Entry 7EEP (electron microscopy, 3.75 A resolution); this record covers chains D and E of the 24 polymer chains in the assembly.

[Chain D (and E)]
Molecule: Pam1 portal proteins
Notes: chain E of this document is another copy of the same molecule, construct and numbering; everything in this record applies to it too
Chain sequence (596 residues; row label = number of the first residue in the row):
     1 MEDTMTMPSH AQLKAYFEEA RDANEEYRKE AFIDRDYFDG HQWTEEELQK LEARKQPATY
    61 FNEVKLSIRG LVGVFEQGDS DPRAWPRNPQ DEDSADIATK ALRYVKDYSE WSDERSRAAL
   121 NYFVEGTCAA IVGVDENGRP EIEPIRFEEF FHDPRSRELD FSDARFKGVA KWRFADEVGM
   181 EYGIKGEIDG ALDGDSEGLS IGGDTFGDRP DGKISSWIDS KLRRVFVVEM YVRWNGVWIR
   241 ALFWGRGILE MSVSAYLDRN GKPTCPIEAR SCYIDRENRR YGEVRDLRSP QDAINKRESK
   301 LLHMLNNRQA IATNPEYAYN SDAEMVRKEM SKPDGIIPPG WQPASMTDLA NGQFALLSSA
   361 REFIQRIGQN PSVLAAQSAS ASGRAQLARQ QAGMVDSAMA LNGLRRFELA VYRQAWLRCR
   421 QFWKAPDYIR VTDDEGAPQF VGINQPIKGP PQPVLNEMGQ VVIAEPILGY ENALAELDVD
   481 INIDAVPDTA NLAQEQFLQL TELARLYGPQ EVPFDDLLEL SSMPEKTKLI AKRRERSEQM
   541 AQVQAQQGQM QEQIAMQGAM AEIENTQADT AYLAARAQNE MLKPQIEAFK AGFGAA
Not modelled in the structure: 1-3, 189-219, 376-383, 445-463, 591-596

[How chain D and chain E interact]
Residue-residue contacts (169):
  Phe32(D) - Arg276(E)  hydrogen bond (backbone-side chain)
  Arg35(D) - Ile274(E)
  Asp36(D) - Arg276(E)  salt bridge
  Asp39(D) - Ile274(E)
  Asp39(D) - Asp275(E)
  Asp39(D) - Tyr281(E)
  Thr59(D) - Ser289(E)
  Tyr60(D) - Ser289(E)  hydrogen bond (backbone-side chain)
  Phe61(D) - Phe363(E)  hydrophobic
  Asn62(D) - Ile367(E)
  Glu63(D) - Arg366(E)  salt bridge
  Lys65(D) - Tyr281(E)  hydrogen bond
  Leu66(D) - Ile367(E)  hydrophobic
  Leu66(D) - Asp396(E)
  Arg69(D) - Tyr273(E)
  Arg69(D) - Glu283(E)  salt bridge
  Arg69(D) - Ile367(E)  hydrogen bond (side chain-backbone)
  Arg69(D) - Asn370(E)
  Arg69(D) - Asp396(E)  salt bridge
  Gly70(D) - Val395(E)
  Gly70(D) - Asp396(E)
  Val72(D) - Met399(E)  hydrophobic
  Gly73(D) - Val395(E)
  Gly73(D) - Ala398(E)
  Val74(D) - Val395(E)  hydrophobic
  Glu76(D) - Asn402(E)  hydrogen bond
  Gln77(D) - Met394(E)
  Gln77(D) - Ala398(E)
  Lys100(D) - Arg87(E)
  Arg103(D) - Arg87(E)  hydrogen bond (backbone-side chain)
  Tyr104(D) - Arg87(E)
  Tyr108(D) - Arg259(E)
  Glu110(D) - Arg413(E)  salt bridge
  Ser112(D) - Arg406(E)
  Asp113(D) - Arg406(E)
  Arg117(D) - Glu158(E)  salt bridge
  Arg146(D) - Arg157(E)
  Arg146(D) - Glu158(E)  salt bridge
  Glu148(D) - Arg157(E)  salt bridge
  Glu177(D) - Arg165(E)  salt bridge
  Glu177(D) - Arg233(E)  salt bridge
  Lys221(D) - Tyr16(E)
  Leu222(D) - Tyr16(E)  hydrophobic
  Leu222(D) - Glu19(E)
  Leu222(D) - Arg165(E)
  Arg224(D) - Arg155(E)
  Glu298(D) - Leu356(E)
  Leu301(D) - Leu356(E)  hydrophobic
  Leu302(D) - Arg297(E)
  Leu305(D) - Leu349(E)
  Leu305(D) - Gly352(E)
  Leu305(D) - Gln353(E)
  Asn306(D) - Lys300(E)
  Arg308(D) - Met346(E)
  Arg308(D) - Leu349(E)
  Glu329(D) - Gln309(E)
  Met330(D) - Gln309(E)  hydrogen bond (backbone-side chain)
  Met330(D) - Met346(E)
  Ser331(D) - Met346(E)
  Lys332(D) - Gln309(E)
  Pro333(D) - His303(E)
  Pro333(D) - Asn307(E)
  Pro333(D) - Gln309(E)
  Pro333(D) - Arg327(E)  hydrogen bond (backbone-side chain)
  Asp334(D) - Arg327(E)
  Gly335(D) - Gln309(E)
  Gly335(D) - Ala310(E)
  Ile336(D) - Ala310(E)
  Ile337(D) - Gln309(E)
  Ile337(D) - Ala310(E)
  Ile337(D) - Ile311(E)  hydrophobic
  Ile337(D) - Ala312(E)
  Pro339(D) - Ala312(E)
  Pro339(D) - Tyr319(E)
  Thr347(D) - Asp348(E)
  Phe354(D) - Gly352(E)
  Phe354(D) - Ala355(E)
  Arg361(D) - Ser359(E)
  Arg361(D) - Glu362(E)  salt bridge
  Arg361(D) - Arg366(E)
  Gln365(D) - Arg366(E)
  Ser372(D) - Gln391(E)  hydrogen bond (side chain-backbone)
  Ser372(D) - Ala392(E)
  Ser372(D) - Val395(E)
  Val373(D) - Ala392(E)
  Val373(D) - Val395(E)  hydrophobic
  Val373(D) - Asp396(E)
  Ala375(D) - Ala388(E)  hydrophobic
  Ala385(D) - Leu387(E)  hydrophobic
  Gln386(D) - Gln391(E)
  Arg389(D) - Gln391(E)
  Val431(D) - Asn88(E)  hydrogen bond (backbone-side chain)
  Thr432(D) - Asn88(E)  hydrogen bond (backbone-side chain)
  Asp433(D) - Asn88(E)
  Asp433(D) - Gln90(E)
  Asn472(D) - Arg420(E)  hydrogen bond
  Leu474(D) - Glu92(E)
  Leu474(D) - Phe440(E)
  Leu474(D) - Val441(E)  hydrophobic
  Leu474(D) - Gly442(E)
  Ala475(D) - Arg420(E)
  Leu477(D) - Trp416(E)
  Leu477(D) - Leu417(E)  hydrophobic
  Val479(D) - Arg87(E)
  Asp480(D) - Glu92(E)
  Ile481(D) - Ala84(E)
  Ile481(D) - Trp85(E)  hydrogen bond (backbone-backbone)
  Ile481(D) - Ala95(E)
  Asn482(D) - Trp85(E)  hydrogen bond (backbone-backbone)
  Ile483(D) - Arg83(E)
  Ile483(D) - Ala84(E)  hydrophobic
  Ile483(D) - Leu102(E)  hydrophobic
  Ile483(D) - Tyr412(E)  hydrophobic
  Asp484(D) - Pro82(E)
  Asp484(D) - Arg83(E)  hydrogen bond (backbone-backbone)
  Asp484(D) - Trp85(E)
  Ala485(D) - Ser80(E)
  Ala485(D) - Arg405(E)
  Val486(D) - Ser80(E)  hydrogen bond (backbone-side chain)
  Val486(D) - Asp81(E)
  Pro487(D) - Asp81(E)
  Asp488(D) - Asp79(E)
  Asp488(D) - Asp81(E)
  Thr489(D) - Asp81(E)  hydrogen bond
  Thr489(D) - Arg103(E)  hydrogen bond
  Glu495(D) - Arg103(E)  salt bridge
  Arg505(D) - Leu506(E)
  Pro509(D) - Tyr507(E)  hydrophobic
  Val512(D) - Tyr507(E)  hydrogen bond (backbone-side chain)
  Pro513(D) - Tyr507(E)
  Phe514(D) - Leu503(E)  hydrophobic
  Phe514(D) - Tyr507(E)  hydrophobic
  Phe514(D) - Glu511(E)
  Phe514(D) - Val512(E)  hydrophobic
  Leu517(D) - Leu503(E)  hydrophobic
  Leu517(D) - Tyr507(E)
  Met523(D) - Gln496(E)
  Pro524(D) - Gln496(E)
  Glu525(D) - Gln496(E)  hydrogen bond (backbone-side chain)
  Leu529(D) - Gln496(E)
  Arg533(D) - Asp516(E)  salt bridge
  Gln547(D) - Glu552(E)
  Met550(D) - Met556(E)  hydrophobic
  Ile554(D) - Met556(E)  hydrophobic
  Ile554(D) - Gln557(E)
  Ile554(D) - Met560(E)  hydrophobic
  Gly558(D) - Glu564(E)
  Ala559(D) - Ile563(E)  hydrophobic
  Ala559(D) - Glu564(E)  hydrogen bond (backbone-side chain)
  Glu562(D) - Gln567(E)  hydrogen bond (backbone-side chain)
  Glu562(D) - Ala568(E)
  Ile563(D) - Gln567(E)
  Asn565(D) - Ala571(E)
  Thr566(D) - Gln567(E)
  Asp569(D) - Ala571(E)
  Asp569(D) - Ala574(E)
  Asp569(D) - Ala575(E)
  Asp569(D) - Gln578(E)  hydrogen bond (backbone-side chain)
  Tyr572(D) - Gln578(E)
  Leu573(D) - Ala577(E)
  Leu573(D) - Gln578(E)
  Leu573(D) - Met581(E)  hydrophobic
  Arg576(D) - Met581(E)
  Arg576(D) - Leu582(E)
  Arg576(D) - Gln585(E)
  Ala577(D) - Met581(E)  hydrogen bond (backbone-side chain)
  Asn579(D) - Gln585(E)  hydrogen bond
  Glu580(D) - Gln585(E)
  Lys583(D) - Gln585(E)
Other interface residues (no listed pair), chain D (123 interface residues in all): His41, Ala58, Asp107, Glu136, Trp172, Phe174, Asp176, Tyr317, Ser345, Gln369, Pro371, Asp478, Ala490, Leu492, Leu518, Lys532, Thr570, Glu587
Other interface residues (no listed pair), chain E (115 interface residues in all): Pro86, Ala98, Lys100, Trp234, Lys262, Asp286, Pro290, Met304, Arg308, Pro315, Ala323, Ala360, Leu409, Leu492, Glu495, Leu500, Leu520, Thr570, Pro584, Lys590

[Summary]
123 residues of chain D face 115 of chain E across their interface, with 25 hydrogen bonds and 13 salt
bridges. Polar pairs include Asp36(D)-Arg276(E), Glu63(D)-Arg366(E) and Arg69(D)-Glu283(E).
Chain D and chain E are both Pam1 portal proteins; the structure, Cyanophage Pam1 portal-adaptor complex, was
determined by electron microscopy (same publication as 7EEA, 7EEL and 7EEQ).
